PDB entry 3V8T | X-ray diffraction, 2.00 A resolution | chain A

== Chain A ==
Molecule: Tyrosine-protein kinase ITK/TSK
Source organism: Homo sapiens
Notes: EC 2.7.10.2
Reference sequence: Q08881 (ITK_HUMAN); residue numbers follow UniProt; this construct covers 357-620
Amino-acid sequence (266 residues; each row starts with the number of its first residue):
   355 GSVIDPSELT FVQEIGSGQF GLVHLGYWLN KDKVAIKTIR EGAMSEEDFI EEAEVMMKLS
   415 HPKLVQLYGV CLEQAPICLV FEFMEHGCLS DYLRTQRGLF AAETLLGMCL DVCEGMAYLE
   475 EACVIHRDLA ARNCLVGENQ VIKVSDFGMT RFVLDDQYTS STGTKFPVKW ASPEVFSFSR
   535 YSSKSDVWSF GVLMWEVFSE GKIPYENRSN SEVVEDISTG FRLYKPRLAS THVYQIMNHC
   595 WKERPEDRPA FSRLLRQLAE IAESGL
Not modelled in the structure: 372-374, 504-520, 560-565, 619-620
Sequence notes: expression tag (355-356)
UniProt features mapped onto this chain:
  - active site: D482 (Proton acceptor)
  - binding site (ATP): I369 to V377, K391
  - modified residue: Y512 (Phosphotyrosine), S565 (Phosphoserine)
  - natural variant: R451 (R451Q: In a gastric adenocarcinoma sample)
Small-molecule neighbours: 477 (3-{2-[5-(difluoromethyl)-2H-thieno[3,2-c]pyrazol-3-yl]-1H-indol-6-yl}pentan-3-ol): I369, V377, A389, K391, F435, E436, F437, M438, E439, H440, G441, L489, S499, D500

== Overview ==
Ligands of chain A: compound 477. Curated annotation (UniProt) lists active-site residue D482 and 10
ATP-binding residues.
Chain A is Tyrosine-protein kinase ITK/TSK (Homo sapiens); the structure, Crystal Structure of Interleukin-2
Inducible T-cell Kinase Itk Catalytic Domain with Thienopyrazolylindole Inhibitor 477, was determined by X-ray
diffraction (same publication as 3V5J, 3V5L, 3V8W, 3VF8 and 3VF9).
